Entry 5IBR (X-ray diffraction, 1.74 A resolution); this record covers chains A and C of the 4 polymer chains in the assembly.

[Chain A (and C)]
Molecule: Caspase-3
From: Homo sapiens
Notes: EC 3.4.22.56; chain C of this document is another copy of the same molecule, construct and numbering; everything in this record applies to it too
UniProt: P42574 (CASP3_HUMAN); residues 1-277 here = UniProt positions 1-277
Chain sequence (277 residues; each row starts with the number of its first residue):
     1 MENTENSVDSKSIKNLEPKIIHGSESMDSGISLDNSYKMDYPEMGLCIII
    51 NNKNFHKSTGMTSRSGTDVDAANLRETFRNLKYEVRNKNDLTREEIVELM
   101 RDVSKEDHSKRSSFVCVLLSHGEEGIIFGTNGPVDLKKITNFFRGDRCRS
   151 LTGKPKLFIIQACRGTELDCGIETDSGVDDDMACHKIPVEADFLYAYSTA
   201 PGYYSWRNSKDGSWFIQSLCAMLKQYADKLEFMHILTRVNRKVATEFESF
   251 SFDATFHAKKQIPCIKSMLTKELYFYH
Disordered / not traced: 1-33, 171-184 (chain C: 1-33, 170-184)
Differences from the reference sequence: engineered mutation K266 (Val in P42574)
UniProt features mapped onto this chain:
  - active site: H121, C163
  - modified residue: M1 (N-acetylmethionine), K11 (N6-acetyllysine), S26 (Phosphoserine), C163 (S-nitrosocysteine), R207 (Microbial infection: ADP-riboxanated arginine)
  - mutagenesis: D9 (D9A: In P3-D3A mutant; abolished cleavage and activation, leading to prevent thiol protease activity; when associated with A-28 and A-175), D28 (D28A: In P3-D3A mutant; abolished cleavage and activation, leading to prevent thiol protease activity; when associated with A-9 and A-175), D175 (D175A: In P3-D3A mutant; abolished cleavage and activation, leading to prevent thiol protease activity; when associated with A-9 and A-28), R207 (R207A: Abolished ADP-riboxanation by C.violaceum CopC)

[How chain A and chain C interact]
Contacting residue pairs - 71 pairs, chain A then chain C:
  D34(A) - R241(C)  hydrogen bond (backbone-side chain)
  N35(A) - R238(C)  hydrogen bond
  D169(A) - H185(C)
  D169(A) - P188(C)
  D169(A) - V189(C)  hydrogen bond (side chain-backbone)
  D169(A) - E190(C)  hydrogen bond (side chain-backbone)
  C170(A) - H185(C)  hydrogen bond (backbone-side chain)
  K186(A) - A244(C)
  K186(A) - K260(C)  hydrogen bond (backbone-side chain)
  P188(A) - D169(C)
  P188(A) - A244(C)
  P188(A) - K260(C)
  P188(A) - Q261(C)
  P188(A) - I262(C)  hydrophobic
  V189(A) - D169(C)  hydrogen bond (backbone-backbone)
  E190(A) - Y203(C)  hydrogen bond
  E190(A) - I262(C)
  A191(A) - I262(C)  hydrophobic
  A200(A) - M268(C)  hydrophobic
  P201(A) - K266(C)
  P201(A) - M268(C)
  Y203(A) - E190(C)  hydrogen bond
  E231(A) - H234(C)  salt bridge
  H234(A) - E231(C)  salt bridge
  H234(A) - H234(C)
  H234(A) - E272(C)  salt bridge
  T237(A) - L269(C)
  T237(A) - T270(C)
  T237(A) - K271(C)
  R238(A) - N35(C)  hydrogen bond
  N240(A) - S267(C)  hydrogen bond (side chain-backbone)
  N240(A) - M268(C)
  N240(A) - L269(C)  hydrogen bond (side chain-backbone)
  R241(A) - N35(C)  hydrogen bond
  R241(A) - T270(C)  hydrogen bond (side chain-backbone)
  R241(A) - K271(C)
  A244(A) - K186(C)
  A244(A) - P188(C)
  K260(A) - K186(C)  hydrogen bond (side chain-backbone)
  K260(A) - P188(C)
  Q261(A) - P188(C)
  I262(A) - P188(C)  hydrophobic
  I262(A) - E190(C)
  I262(A) - M268(C)
  I262(A) - T270(C)
  P263(A) - M268(C)
  C264(A) - K266(C)
  C264(A) - S267(C)
  C264(A) - M268(C)  hydrophobic
  I265(A) - I265(C)
  I265(A) - K266(C)
  I265(A) - S267(C)  hydrogen bond (backbone-backbone)
  K266(A) - C264(C)
  K266(A) - I265(C)
  S267(A) - N240(C)  hydrogen bond (backbone-side chain)
  S267(A) - C264(C)
  S267(A) - I265(C)  hydrogen bond (backbone-backbone)
  M268(A) - A200(C)  hydrophobic
  M268(A) - P201(C)
  M268(A) - N240(C)
  M268(A) - I262(C)
  M268(A) - P263(C)
  M268(A) - C264(C)  hydrophobic
  L269(A) - T237(C)
  L269(A) - N240(C)  hydrogen bond (backbone-side chain)
  T270(A) - T237(C)
  T270(A) - R241(C)
  T270(A) - I262(C)
  K271(A) - T237(C)
  K271(A) - R241(C)
  E272(A) - H234(C)  salt bridge
Other interface residues (no listed pair), chain A (37 interface residues in all): K137, R144, I187, M233, Y274
Other interface residues (no listed pair), chain C (38 interface residues in all): D34, K137, R144, D146, I187, A191, M233, Y274

[In short]
37 residues of chain A face 38 of chain C across their interface, with 19 hydrogen bonds and 4 salt bridges.
Polar pairs include E231(A)-H234(C), H234(A)-E272(C) and D34(A)-R241(C). UniProt lists active-site residues
H121(A) and C163(A) and 4 mutagenesis sites on chain A.
Both chains are Caspase-3 (Homo sapiens). Entry 5IBR (Caspase 3 V266K) was determined by X-ray diffraction,
deposited together with 5I9B, 5I9T, 5IAB, 5IAE, 5IAG, 5IAJ and 6 further entries.
